PDB entry 5W4B | X-ray diffraction, 2.65 A resolution | chains B and F of the 4 polymer chains in the assembly

== Chain B (and F) ==
Protein: Adenosylhomocysteinase
Organism: Homo sapiens
Notes: EC 3.3.1.1; chain F of this document is another copy of the same molecule, construct and numbering; everything in this record applies to it too
Reference sequence: P23526 (SAHH_HUMAN); residue numbers follow UniProt; this construct covers 4-432
Chain sequence (429 residues; row label = number of the first residue in the row):
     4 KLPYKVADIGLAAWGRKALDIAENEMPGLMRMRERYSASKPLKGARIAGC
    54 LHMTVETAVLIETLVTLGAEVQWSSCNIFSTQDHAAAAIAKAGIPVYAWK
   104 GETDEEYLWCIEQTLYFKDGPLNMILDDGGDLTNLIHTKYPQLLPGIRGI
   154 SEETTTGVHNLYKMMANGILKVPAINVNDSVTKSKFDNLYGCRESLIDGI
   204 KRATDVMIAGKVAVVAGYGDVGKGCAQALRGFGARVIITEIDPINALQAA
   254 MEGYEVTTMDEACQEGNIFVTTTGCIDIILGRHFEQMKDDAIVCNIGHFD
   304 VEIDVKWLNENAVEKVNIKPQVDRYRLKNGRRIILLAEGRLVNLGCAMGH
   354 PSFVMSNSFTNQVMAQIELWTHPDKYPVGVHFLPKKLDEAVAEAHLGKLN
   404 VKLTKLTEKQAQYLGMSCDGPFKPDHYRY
Residues lining bound ligands:
  - 9W4 (4-[(2,5-dioxo-2,5-dihydro-1H-imidazol-1-yl)methyl]-N-[2-(morpholin-4-yl)-1,3-benzothiazol-6-yl]benzamide): His55, Thr57, Glu59, Thr60, Asn80, Phe82, Ser83, Phe302, Gln324, Arg343, Leu347, Gly348, Met351, Gly352, His353, Met358, Phe362
  - NAD (nicotinamide-adenine-dinucleotide), molecule 1: Thr158, Asp190, Asn191, Cys195, Gly220, Tyr221, Gly222, Asp223, Val224, Gly225, Thr242, Glu243, Ile244, Asp245, Asn248, Thr275, Thr276, Gly277, Cys278, Ile281, Ile299, Gly300, His301, Leu344, Asn346, Leu347, His353
  - NAD, molecule 2: Leu409, Gln413, Leu417, Lys426, Tyr430
UniProt features mapped onto this chain:
  - binding site (substrate): Thr57, Asp131, Glu156, Lys186, Asp190
  - binding site (NAD(+)): Thr157 to Thr159, Gly222 to Gly227, Glu243, Asn248, Ile299 to His301, Asn346, His353
  - modified residue: Ser183 (Phosphoserine), Lys186 (N6-(2-hydroxyisobutyryl)lysine), Tyr193 (Phosphotyrosine)
  - natural variant: Arg49 (R49C: In HMAHCHD), Gly71 (G71S: In HMAHCHD), Asp86 (D86G: In HMAHCHD; D86N), Ala89 (A89V: In HMAHCHD), Trp112 to Tyr432 (deletion: In HMAHCHD), Tyr143 (Y143C: In HMAHCHD), Tyr328 (Y328D: In HMAHCHD)
  - mutagenesis: Tyr7 (Y7F: Does not affect nuclear-cytoplasmic protein distribution resulting in subcellular localization similar to the wild-type protein), Thr84 (T84A: Severely decreased adenosylhomocysteinase activity; T84S: Decreased adenosylhomocysteinase activity; when associated with V-89; T84S: No effect on adenosylhomocysteinase activity), Ala89 (A89V: Decreased adenosylhomocysteinase activity; when associated with S-84), Glu115 (E115L: Slightly reduced adenosylhomocysteinase activity), Gln365 to Tyr432 (Affects nuclear-cytoplasmic protein distribution resulting in increased protein amount in the nucleus)

== How chain B and chain F interact ==
Residue-residue contacts - 19 pairs, chain B then chain F:
  Met210(B) with Met254(F), hydrophobic
  Ala212(B) with Met254(F), hydrophobic
  Gly213(B) with Ala253(F)
  Arg233(B) with Arg233(F)
  Gly236(B) with Ala253(F); Met254(F); Glu255(F); Gly256(F), hydrogen bond (backbone-backbone)
  Arg238(B) with Gly256(F); Glu258(F), salt bridge
  Ala253(B) with Gly213(F); Gly236(F)
  Met254(B) with Met210(F), hydrophobic; Ala212(F), hydrophobic; Gly236(F)
  Glu255(B) with Gly236(F)
  Gly256(B) with Gly236(F), hydrogen bond (backbone-backbone); Arg238(F)
  Glu258(B) with Arg238(F), salt bridge
Interface residues without a listed pair, chain B (14 interface residues in all): Phe235, Ala237, Tyr257
Interface residues without a listed pair, chain F (14 interface residues in all): Phe235, Ala237, Tyr257

== In short ==
The chain B/chain F interface involves 14 residues from each chain, with 2 hydrogen bonds and 2 salt bridges.
Polar pairs include Arg238(B)-Glu258(F) and Gly236(B)-Gly256(F). Ligands of chain B: NAD and compound 9W4.
Chain B and chain F are both Adenosylhomocysteinase (Homo sapiens); the structure, The crystal structure of
human S-adenosylhomocysteine hydrolase (AHCY) bound to benzothiazole inhibitor, was determined by X-ray
diffraction together with 5W49 from the same study.
